PDB entry 8HE5 | electron microscopy, 6.95 A resolution (low resolution: residue-level contacts below are approximate; hydrogen-bond / salt-bridge calls are withheld) | chains T and a of the 25 polymer chains in the assembly

# Chain T
Molecule: 198-nt DNA strand
Sequence (198 nucleotides; each row starts with the number of its first residue; numbers below 1 keep their minus sign (DA-72 is residue -72)):
   -72 ATCAGAATCCCGGTGCCGAGGCCGCTCAATTGGTCGTAGACAGCTCTAGC
   -22 ACCGCTTAAACGCACGTACGCGCTGTCCCCCGCGTTTTAACCGCCAAGGG
    28 GATTACACCCAAGACACCAGGCACGAGACAGCAAAAAACAACGAAAACGG
    78 CCACCACCCAAACACACCAAACACAAGAGCTAATTGACTGACGTAAGC
Not modelled in the structure: 82-125

# Chain a
Molecule: Histone H3.1
From: Homo sapiens
Amino-acid sequence (139 residues; row label = number of the first residue in the row; numbers below 1 keep their minus sign (Gly-3 is residue -3)):
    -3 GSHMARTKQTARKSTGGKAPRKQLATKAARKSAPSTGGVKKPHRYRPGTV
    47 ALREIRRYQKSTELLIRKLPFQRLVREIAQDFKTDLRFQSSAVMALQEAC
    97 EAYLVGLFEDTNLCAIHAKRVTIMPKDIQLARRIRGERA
Not modelled in the structure: -3 to 37, 135

# Chain T / chain a interface
Contacting residue pairs (15; chain T residue first):
  DG-24(T) - Arg83(a)
  DG-24(T) - Phe84(a)
  DG-24(T) - Gln85(a)
  DG-24(T) - Ser86(a)
  DC-23(T) - Arg72(a)
  DC-23(T) - Arg83(a)
  DC-23(T) - Phe84(a)
  DA-14(T) - Arg63(a)
  DA-13(T) - Arg63(a)
  DA-5(T) - Arg42(a)
  DA-5(T) - Pro43(a)
  DC-4(T) - Arg42(a)
  DG-3(T) - Arg116(a)
  DG-3(T) - Val117(a)
  DG-3(T) - Thr118(a)
Interface residues without a listed pair, chain T (8 interface residues in all): DT-6
Interface residues without a listed pair, chain a (14 interface residues in all): Gln68, Leu82, Lys115

# Overview
8 residues of chain T face 14 of chain a across their interface.
Chain T is a 198-nt DNA strand and chain a is Histone H3.1 (Homo sapiens); the structure, RNA polymerase II
elongation complex bound with Rad26 and Elf1, stalled at SHL(-3.5) of the nucleosome, was determined by
electron microscopy, deposited together with 7WBV, 7WBW and 7WBX.
